PDB entry 7DHQ | X-ray diffraction, 2.70 A resolution | chains B and E of the 6 polymer chains in the assembly

== Chain B (and E) ==
Name: Microcompartments protein
Source organism: Halothiobacillus neapolitanus (strain ATCC 23641 / c2)
Notes: chain E of this document is another copy of the same molecule, construct and numbering; everything in this record applies to it too
UniProt: D0KZ73 (D0KZ73_HALNC); residue numbers follow UniProt; this construct covers 1-213
Chain sequence (228 residues; numbered -14 to 213; the number before each row is that of its first residue; numbers below 1 keep their minus sign (Met-14 is residue -14)):
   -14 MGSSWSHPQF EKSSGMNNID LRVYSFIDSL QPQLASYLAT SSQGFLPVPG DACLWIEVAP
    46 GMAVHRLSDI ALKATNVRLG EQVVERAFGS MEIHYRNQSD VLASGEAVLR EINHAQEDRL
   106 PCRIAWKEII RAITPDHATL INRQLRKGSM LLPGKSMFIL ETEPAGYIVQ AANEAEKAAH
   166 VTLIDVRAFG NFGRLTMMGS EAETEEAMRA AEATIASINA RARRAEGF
Not modelled in the structure: -14 to 1, 207-213
Construct notes: initiating methionine (-14); expression tag (-13 to 0)

== How chain B and chain E interact ==
Contacting residue pairs - 8 pairs, chain B then chain E:
  Gly29(B) - Leu31(E)
  Phe30(B) - Phe30(E)  hydrophobic
  Phe30(B) - Leu31(E)
  Phe30(B) - Val33(E)  hydrophobic
  Leu31(B) - Gly29(E)
  Leu31(B) - Phe30(E)
  Arg63(B) - Phe30(E)
  Arg63(B) - Val33(E)
Interface residues without a listed pair, chain B (5 interface residues in all): Val33
Interface residues without a listed pair, chain E (5 interface residues in all): Arg63

== In short ==
The chain B/chain E interface involves 5 residues from each chain.
Both chains are Microcompartments protein (Halothiobacillus neapolitanus (strain ATCC 23641 / c2)). Entry 7DHQ
(Structure of Halothiobacillus neapolitanus Microcompartments Protein CsoS1D) was determined by X-ray
diffraction together with 7CKB and 7CKC from the same study.
